Entry 1JT7 (X-ray diffraction, 1.70 A resolution); this record covers chain A.

== Chain A ==
Name: acidic fibroblast growth factor
From: Homo sapiens
Reference sequence: P05230 (FGF1_HUMAN); residues 2-140 here correspond to UniProt positions 17-155 (UniProt number = residue number + 15)
Amino-acid sequence (146 residues; each row starts with the number of its first residue; a row labelled like 1A-1G holds insertion residues (1A, then the next letters in order)):
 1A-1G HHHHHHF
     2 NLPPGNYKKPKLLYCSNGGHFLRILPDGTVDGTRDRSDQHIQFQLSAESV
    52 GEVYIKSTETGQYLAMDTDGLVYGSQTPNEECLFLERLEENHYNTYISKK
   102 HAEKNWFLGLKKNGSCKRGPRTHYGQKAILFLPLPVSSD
Unresolved in the structure: 1A-1B, 138-140
Construct notes: expression tag (1A-1F); engineered mutation Phe44 (Leu59 in P05230), Val73 (Leu88 in P05230), Leu109 (Val124 in P05230)
UniProt features mapped onto this chain:
  - region: Lys112 to Lys128 (Heparin-binding)
  - motif: Lys9 to Lys12 (Nuclear localization signal)
  - binding site (heparin): Asn18
What the authors report for this chain:
  - conformationally variable residues (side-chain flip): His93

== Overview ==
UniProt lists heparin-binding residue Asn18. The paper reports conformational variability at His93.
Chain A is acidic fibroblast growth factor (Homo sapiens); the structure, Human Acidic Fibroblast Growth
Factor. 141 Amino Acid Form with Amino Terminal His Tag AND LEU ..., was determined by X-ray diffraction (same
publication as 1JQZ, 1JT3, 1JT4, 1JT5 and 1JTC).
